Entry 6A47 (X-ray diffraction, 1.90 A resolution); this record covers chains A and C.

== Chain A ==
Protein: Three prime repair exonuclease 2
Organism: Mus musculus
Notes: EC 3.1.11.2
Reference sequence: Q9R1A9 (TREX2_MOUSE); residues 1-236 here = UniProt positions 1-236
Sequence (256 residues; numbered -19 to 236; the number before each row is that of its first residue; numbers below 1 keep their minus sign (Met-19 is residue -19)):
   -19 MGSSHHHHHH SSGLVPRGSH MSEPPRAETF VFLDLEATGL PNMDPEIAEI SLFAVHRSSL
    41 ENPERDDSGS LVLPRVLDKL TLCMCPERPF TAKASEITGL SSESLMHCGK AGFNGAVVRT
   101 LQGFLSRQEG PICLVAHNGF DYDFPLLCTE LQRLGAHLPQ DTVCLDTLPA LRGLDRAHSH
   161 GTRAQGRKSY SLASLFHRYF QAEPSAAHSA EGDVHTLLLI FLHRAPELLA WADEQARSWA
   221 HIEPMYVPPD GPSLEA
Disordered / not traced: -19 to 1, 161-166, 232-236
Sequence notes: initiating methionine (-19); expression tag (-18 to 0)
Ion coordination: Mg2+ site 1: Asp14, Glu16, Asp193 (shared with DT23(C) of chain C); Mg2+ site 2: Asp14 (shared with DT22(C), DT23(C) of chain C); Na+: Glu29, Ser189
Curated features (UniProtKB/Swiss-Prot):
  - active site: His188 (Proton donor/acceptor)
  - binding site (Mg(2+)): Asp14, Glu16, Asp193
  - binding site (substrate): Glu16, Ala17, Tyr122, Asp193
What the authors report for this chain:
  - binding site for the 23-nt DNA strand (chain C): Asp14, Glu16, Ala17, Leu20, Pro21, Asn22, Ile77, His117, Asn118, Asp121, Arg156, Arg167, Leu172 to Phe180
  - mutagenesis - R156A, R156A/R167A, R167A: decreased catalytic activity
  - mutagenesis - H188A: decreased catalytic activity on PCR product
  - mutagenesis - H188A: abolished catalytic activity on ssDNA substrate

== Chain C ==
Molecule: 23-nt DNA strand
Sequence (23 nucleotides; row label = number of the first residue in the row):
     1 TGCCAGGCCC TCTTTAGGGC CTT
Disordered / not traced: 1-2, 14-15
Ion coordination: Mg2+ site 1: DT22, DT23 (shared with Asp14(A) of chain A); Mg2+ site 2: DT23 (shared with Asp14(A), Glu16(A), Asp193(A) of chain A)

== Interface between chain A and chain C ==
Pairs across the interface - 34 pairs, chain A then chain C:
  Asp14(A) with DT23(C), phosphate contact
  Leu15(A) with DT23(C), sugar contact
  Glu16(A) with DT23(C), phosphate contact
  Ala17(A) with DT23(C), hydrogen bond to the phosphate
  Gly19(A) with DT23(C), base contact
  Leu20(A) with DT22(C), base contact; DT23(C), base contact
  Pro21(A) with DA5(C), base contact; DT22(C), base contact
  Asn22(A) with DC4(C), sugar contact; DA5(C), hydrogen bond to the sugar
  Ala74(A) with DT23(C), base contact
  Ile77(A) with DT23(C), base contact
  Thr78(A) with DT23(C), phosphate contact
  His117(A) with DT22(C), phosphate contact
  Asn118(A) with DC21(C), hydrogen bond to the base; DT22(C), hydrogen bond to the sugar
  Asp121(A) with DG6(C), hydrogen bond to the base; DG7(C), base contact
  Tyr122(A) with DT22(C), base contact; DT23(C), hydrogen bond to the sugar
  Leu148(A) with DC21(C), sugar contact
  Arg152(A) with DC20(C), phosphate contact; DC21(C), salt bridge to the phosphate
  Arg156(A) with DC9(C), salt bridge to the phosphate; DC10(C), phosphate contact
  Arg167(A) with DC10(C), hydrogen bond to the phosphate; DT11(C), salt bridge to the phosphate
  Ser169(A) with DC21(C), hydrogen bond to the phosphate
  Tyr170(A) with DC21(C), hydrogen bond to the phosphate
  Ser171(A) with DC21(C), phosphate contact; DT22(C), phosphate contact
  Leu172(A) with DT22(C), hydrogen bond to the phosphate
  His188(A) with DT23(C), salt bridge to the phosphate
Interface residues without a listed pair, chain A (29 interface residues in all): Thr71, Lys73, Lys168, Asp193, Arg217
Interface residues without a listed pair, chain C (12 interface residues in all): DC8

== Overview ==
29 residues of chain A and 12 residues of chain C are in contact, with 10 hydrogen bonds and 4 salt bridges.
Among the polar pairs are Asn118(A)-DC21(C), Asp121(A)-DG6(C) and Asn22(A)-DA5(C). The paper reports a binding
site for the 23-nt DNA strand (chain C) at Asp14(A), Glu16(A) and Ala17(A) among others; R156A, R156A/R167A
and R167A of chain A reduce catalytic activity.
Chain A is Three prime repair exonuclease 2 (Mus musculus) and chain C is a 23-nt DNA strand; the structure,
Structure of TREX2 in complex with a Y structured dsDNA, was determined by X-ray diffraction, deposited
together with 6A45, 6A46 and 6A4B.
